PDB entry 6CRI | electron microscopy, 6.80 A resolution (low resolution: residue-level contacts below are approximate; hydrogen-bond / salt-bridge calls are withheld) | chains G and S of the 24 polymer chains in the assembly

Chain G:
Name: AP-1 complex subunit gamma-1
From: Mus musculus
Reference sequence: P22892 (AP1G1_MOUSE); residues 4-588 here = UniProt positions 4-588
Amino-acid sequence (585 residues; row label = number of the first residue in the row):
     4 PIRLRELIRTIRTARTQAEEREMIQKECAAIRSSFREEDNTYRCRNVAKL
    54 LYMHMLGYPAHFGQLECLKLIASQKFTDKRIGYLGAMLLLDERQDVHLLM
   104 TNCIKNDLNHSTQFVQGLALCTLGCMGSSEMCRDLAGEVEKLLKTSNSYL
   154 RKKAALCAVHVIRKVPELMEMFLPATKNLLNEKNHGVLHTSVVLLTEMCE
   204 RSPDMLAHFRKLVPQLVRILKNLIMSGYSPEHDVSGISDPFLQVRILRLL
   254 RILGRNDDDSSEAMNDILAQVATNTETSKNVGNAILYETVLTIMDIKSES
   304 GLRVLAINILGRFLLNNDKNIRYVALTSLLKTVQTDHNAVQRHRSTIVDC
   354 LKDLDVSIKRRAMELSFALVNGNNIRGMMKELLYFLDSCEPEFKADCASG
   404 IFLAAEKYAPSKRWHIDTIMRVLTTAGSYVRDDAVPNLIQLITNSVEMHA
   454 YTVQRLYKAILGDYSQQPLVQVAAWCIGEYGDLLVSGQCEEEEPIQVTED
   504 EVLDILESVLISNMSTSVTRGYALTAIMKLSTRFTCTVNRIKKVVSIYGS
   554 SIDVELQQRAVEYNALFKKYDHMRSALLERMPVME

Chain S:
Name: AP-1 complex subunit sigma-3
From: Homo sapiens
Notes: engineered mutation(s): C148S
Reference sequence: Q96PC3 (AP1S3_HUMAN), isoform Q96PC3-2; residue numbers follow UniProt; this construct covers 1-142
Amino-acid sequence (142 residues; each row starts with the number of its first residue):
     1 MIHFILLFSRQGKLRLQKWYITLPDKERKKITREIVQIILSRGHRTSSFV
    51 DWKELKLVYKRYASLYFCCAIENQDNELLTLEIVHRYVELLDKYFGNVCE
   101 LDIIFNFEKAYFILDEFIIGGEIQETSKKIAVKAIEDSDMLQ
UniProt features mapped onto this chain:
  - natural variant: Phe-4 (F4C: Risk factor for PSORS15), Arg-33 (R33W: Risk factor for PSORS15)

How chain G and chain S interact:
Pairs across the interface (108; chain G residue first):
  Leu-7(G) with Phe-107(S); Glu-108(S)
  Arg-8(G) with Phe-105(S); Asn-106(S); Glu-108(S)
  Ile-11(G) with Ile-104(S); Phe-105(S); Phe-107(S)
  Arg-15(G) with Leu-101(S); Ile-104(S); Phe-105(S)
  Tyr-55(G) with Phe-107(S)
  His-57(G) with Lys-29(S)
  Met-58(G) with Leu-14(S); Arg-15(S); Leu-16(S); Tyr-111(S)
  Gly-60(G) with Lys-29(S)
  Phe-79(G) with Ser-138(S); Leu-141(S); Gln-142(S)
  Thr-80(G) with Gln-142(S)
  Arg-83(G) with Phe-112(S); Ser-138(S)
  Leu-87(G) with Tyr-111(S); Phe-112(S); Asp-115(S)
  Met-90(G) with Lys-18(S); Asp-115(S)
  Asp-94(G) with Arg-28(S)
  Arg-96(G) with Thr-22(S); Pro-24(S)
  Thr-115(G) with Leu-141(S)
  Phe-117(G) with Ala-134(S); Asp-137(S); Ser-138(S); Leu-141(S)
  Cys-124(G) with Asp-115(S); Ile-119(S)
  Gly-127(G) with Gly-120(S)
  Cys-128(G) with Tyr-20(S); Ile-119(S); Gly-120(S)
  Tyr-152(G) with Glu-116(S); Ala-134(S)
  Lys-155(G) with Gln-124(S); Glu-125(S)
  Lys-156(G) with Gln-124(S)
  Leu-159(G) with Ile-119(S); Glu-122(S); Ile-123(S); Gln-124(S)
  Arg-166(G) with Glu-122(S)
  Asn-187(G) with Glu-125(S)
  His-188(G) with Thr-126(S)
  Gly-189(G) with Gln-124(S); Thr-126(S)
  His-192(G) with Ile-123(S); Thr-126(S)
  Thr-193(G) with Ile-123(S); Gln-124(S)
  Glu-234(G) with Ser-127(S)
  His-235(G) with Arg-86(S); Thr-126(S); Ser-127(S)
  Val-237(G) with Glu-82(S); Arg-86(S)
  Asp-242(G) with Thr-126(S)
  Pro-243(G) with Leu-79(S); Glu-82(S)
  Phe-244(G) with Leu-79(S); Glu-82(S); Ile-83(S); Arg-86(S); Thr-126(S)
  Val-247(G) with Asn-76(S); Leu-79(S)
  Arg-248(G) with Glu-122(S)
  Arg-251(G) with Asp-75(S); Asn-76(S)
  Arg-254(G) with Gln-74(S)
  Asn-283(G) with Leu-78(S); Leu-81(S)
  Val-284(G) with Glu-82(S)
  Asn-286(G) with Leu-78(S)
  Ala-287(G) with Asn-76(S); Leu-78(S); Leu-79(S)
  Tyr-290(G) with Asn-76(S)
  Lys-322(G) with Arg-45(S); Ser-47(S)
  Asn-323(G) with Ser-47(S); Ser-48(S); Leu-78(S)
  Ile-324(G) with Leu-78(S)
  Tyr-326(G) with Phe-49(S); Lys-56(S)
  Val-327(G) with Leu-78(S)
  Thr-330(G) with Lys-56(S)
  Asp-358(G) with Arg-42(S); Thr-46(S); Ser-47(S)
  Ser-360(G) with Phe-49(S); Val-50(S); Asp-51(S)
  Arg-363(G) with Asp-51(S)
  Arg-364(G) with Asp-51(S); Lys-56(S)
Also at the interface, not in a pair above, chain G (65 interface residues in all): Arg-12, Ala-51, Ile-84, Leu-91, Glu-95, Leu-123, Val-190, Val-196, Glu-203, Val-359
Also at the interface, not in a pair above, chain S (55 interface residues in all): Met-1, Gln-17, Leu-23, Glu-89, Ile-130

In short:
65 residues of chain G face 55 of chain S across their interface.
Here chain G is AP-1 complex subunit gamma-1 (Mus musculus) and chain S is AP-1 complex subunit sigma-3 (Homo
sapiens). Entry 6CRI (Structure of the cargo bound AP-1:Arf1:tetherin-Nef stable closed trimer) was determined
by electron microscopy together with 6CM9, 6D83, 6D84 and 6DFF from the same study.
